Entry 4ZWX (X-ray diffraction, 1.70 A resolution); this record covers chain A.

# Chain A
Protein: Carbonic anhydrase 2
Source organism: Homo sapiens
Notes: EC 4.2.1.1
UniProt: P00918 (CAH2_HUMAN); the author numbering skips numbers that UniProt does not, so the offset changes along the chain: 4-125 = UniProt 4-125; 127-261 = UniProt 126-260
Sequence (257 residues; row label = number of the first residue in the row; note: 1 number in that range is skipped by the numbering (no residue carries it; nothing is unmodelled there)):
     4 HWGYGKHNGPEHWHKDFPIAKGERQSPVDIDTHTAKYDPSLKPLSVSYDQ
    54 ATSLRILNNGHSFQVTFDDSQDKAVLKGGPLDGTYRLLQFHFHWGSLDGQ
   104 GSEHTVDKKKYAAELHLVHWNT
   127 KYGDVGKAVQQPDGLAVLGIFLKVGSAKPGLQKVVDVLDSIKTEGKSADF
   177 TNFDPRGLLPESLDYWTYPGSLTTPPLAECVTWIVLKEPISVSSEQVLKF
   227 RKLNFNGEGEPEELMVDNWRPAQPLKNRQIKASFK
Differences from the reference sequence: engineered mutation S65 (Ala in P00918), Q67 (Asn in P00918), T69 (Glu in P00918), L91 (Ile in P00918), V131 (Phe130 in P00918), E170 (Lys169 in P00918), A204 (Leu203 in P00918)
Swiss-Prot annotation at these positions:
  - active site: H64 (Proton donor/acceptor)
  - binding site (Zn(2+)): H94, H96, H119
  - binding site (substrate): T199, T200
  - site: Y7 (Fine-tunes the proton-transfer properties of H-64), N62 (Fine-tunes the proton-transfer properties of H-64), Q92 (Involved in the binding of some activators, including histamine and L-histidine)
  - modified residue (Phosphoserine): S166, S173
Metal / ion sites: Zn2+: H94, H96, H119 (together with 5KZ)
Small-molecule neighbours: 5KZ ((1S)-2,3,4,6-tetra-O-acetyl-1,5-anhydro-1-{[5-(sulfamoyloxy)pentyl]sulfamoyl}-D-allitol): W5, F20, Q92, H94, H96, E106, H119, V121, V131, G132, V135, L141, V143, S197, L198, T199, T200, P201, P202, W209
What the authors report for this chain:
  - binding site for 5KZ: T200, P202
  - catalytic residues: H64 (citing earlier work)
  - specificity-determining residues: Q67, L91 (proposed by the authors, not directly observed)

# In short
Ligands of chain A: compound 5KZ. H94, H96 and H119 form the Zn2+ site. From UniProt: active-site residue H64,
3 Zn2+-binding residues and substrate-binding residues T199 and T200. The paper reports the catalytic residue
H64; a binding site for 5KZ at T200 and P202.
Chain A is Carbonic anhydrase 2 (Homo sapiens); the structure, Engineered Carbonic Anhydrase IX mimic in
complex with glucosyl sulfamate inhibitor, was determined by X-ray diffraction (same publication as 4ZX0,
4ZX1, 4ZWY and 4ZWZ).
